Entry 6VF8 (X-ray diffraction, 1.70 A resolution); this record covers chains A and T of the 4 polymer chains in the assembly.

[Chain A]
Molecule: DNA-directed DNA/RNA polymerase mu
Organism: Homo sapiens
Notes: EC 2.7.7.7
Reference sequence: Q9NP87 (DPOLM_HUMAN); residue numbers follow UniProt; this construct covers 132-397, 410-494
Sequence (356 residues; row label = number of the first residue in the row; note: 12 numbers in that range are skipped by the numbering (no residue carries them; nothing is unmodelled there)):
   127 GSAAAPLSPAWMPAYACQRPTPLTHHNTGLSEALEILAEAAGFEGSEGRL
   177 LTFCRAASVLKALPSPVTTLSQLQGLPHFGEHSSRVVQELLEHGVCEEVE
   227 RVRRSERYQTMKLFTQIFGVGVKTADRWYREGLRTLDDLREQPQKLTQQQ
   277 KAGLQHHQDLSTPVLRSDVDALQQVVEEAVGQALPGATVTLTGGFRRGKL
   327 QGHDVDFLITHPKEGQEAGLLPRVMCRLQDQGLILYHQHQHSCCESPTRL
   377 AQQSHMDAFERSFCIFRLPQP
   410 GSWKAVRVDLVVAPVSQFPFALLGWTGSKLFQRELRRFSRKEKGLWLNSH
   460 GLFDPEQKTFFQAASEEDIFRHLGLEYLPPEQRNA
Disordered / not traced: 127-136, 365-383
Sequence notes: expression tag (127-131); conflict Gly-410 (Pro in Q9NP87)
Curated features (UniProtKB/Swiss-Prot):
  - region: Arg-323 to Asp-332 (Involved in ssDNA binding)
  - binding site (Mg(2+)): Asp-330, Asp-332, Asp-418
  - site: Gly-433 (Responsible for the low discrimination between dNTP and rNTP)
Glycans and other covalent adducts: 2,3-dihydroxy-1,4-dithiobutane (DTT) linked to Cys-180
Metal / ion sites: Na+: Thr-241, Ile-243, Val-246 (shared with 1 residue of chain P); Ca2+ site 1: Asp-330, Asp-332, Asp-418 (together with 8-oxo-guanosine-5'-triphosphate); Ca2+ site 2: Asp-330, Asp-332 (together with 8-oxo-guanosine-5'-triphosphate)
Ligand contacts: 8-oxo-guanosine-5'-triphosphate (8GT): Gly-319, Gly-320, Arg-323, Lys-325, Gln-327, Gly-328, His-329, Asp-330, Asp-332
Reported in the primary citation:
  - binding site for 8-oxo-guanosine-5'-triphosphate: Gly-320, Arg-323, Lys-325, His-329

[Chain T]
Molecule: 9-nt DNA strand
Sequence (9 nucleotides; each row starts with the number of its first residue):
     1 CGGCCTACG

[Chain A / chain T interface]
Pairs across the interface (21; chain A residue first):
  Gly-174(A) with DC4(T), base contact
  Leu-177(A) with DC4(T), phosphate contact; DC5(T), phosphate contact
  Gln-364(A) with DG9(T), phosphate contact
  Phe-385(A) with DG9(T), phosphate contact
  Glu-386(A) with DC8(T), sugar contact; DG9(T), hydrogen bond to the phosphate
  Arg-387(A) with DA7(T), hydrogen bond to the base; DC8(T), hydrogen bond to the sugar; DG9(T), hydrogen bond to the phosphate
  Arg-442(A) with DC5(T), salt bridge to the phosphate
  Arg-445(A) with DC5(T), hydrogen bond to the base; DT6(T), hydrogen bond to the sugar
  Arg-446(A) with DC5(T), sugar contact
  Arg-449(A) with DT6(T), salt bridge to the phosphate
  Lys-450(A) with DG3(T), hydrogen bond to the phosphate; DC4(T), salt bridge to the phosphate
  Leu-456(A) with DT6(T), sugar contact
  Asn-457(A) with DT6(T), phosphate contact; DA7(T), hydrogen bond to the phosphate
  His-459(A) with DC8(T), salt bridge to the phosphate
Other interface residues (no listed pair), chain A (17 interface residues in all): Arg-181, Ala-384, Phe-389

[In short]
The interface between chain A and chain T involves 17 residues on one side and 7 on the other, with 8 hydrogen
bonds and 4 salt bridges. Among the polar pairs are Arg-387(A)/DA7(T), Arg-445(A)/DC5(T) and
Arg-387(A)/DC8(T). Bound to chain A: 8-oxo-guanosine-5'-triphosphate. The paper reports a binding site for
8-oxo-guanosine-5'-triphosphate at Gly-320(A), Arg-323(A) and Lys-325(A) among others.
Chain A is DNA-directed DNA/RNA polymerase mu (Homo sapiens) and chain T is a 9-nt DNA strand; the structure,
DNA Polymerase Mu, 8-oxorGTP:Ct Pre-Catalytic Ternary Complex, 20 mM Ca2+ (120 min), was determined by X-ray
diffraction together with 6VEZ, 6VF0, 6VF1, 6VF2, 6VF3, 6VF4 and 7 further entries from the same study.
